Entry 1SWC (X-ray diffraction, 1.80 A resolution); this record covers chains B and C of the 4 polymer chains in the assembly.

[Chain B (and C)]
Protein: Streptavidin
From: Streptomyces avidinii
Notes: fragment: core, residues 13 - 139; chain C of this document is another copy of the same molecule, construct and numbering; everything in this record applies to it too
UniProtKB: P22629 (SAV_STRAV); residues 13-139 here correspond to UniProt positions 37-163 (UniProt number = residue number + 24)
Chain sequence (127 residues; numbered 13 to 139; the number before each row is that of its first residue):
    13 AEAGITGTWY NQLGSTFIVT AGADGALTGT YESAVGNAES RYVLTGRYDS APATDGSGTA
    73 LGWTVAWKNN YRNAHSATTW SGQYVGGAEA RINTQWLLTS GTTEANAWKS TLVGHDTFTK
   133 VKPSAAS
Disordered / not traced: 13-15, 133-139 (chain C: 13-15, 47-50, 133-139)
Swiss-Prot annotation at these positions:
  - motif: Arg-59 to Asp-61 (Cell attachment site)
  - binding site (biotin): Tyr-43, Tyr-54, Trp-92, Trp-108, Trp-120

[Interface between chain B and chain C]
Pairs across the interface - 12 pairs, chain B then chain C:
  Trp-108(B) / Trp-120(C)
  Leu-109(B) / Val-125(C)  hydrophobic
  Leu-110(B) / Trp-120(C)  hydrophobic
  Trp-120(B) / Trp-108(C)
  Lys-121(B) / Leu-124(C)
  Thr-123(B) / Leu-124(C)
  Thr-123(B) / Val-125(C)  hydrogen bond (backbone-backbone)
  Leu-124(B) / Lys-121(C)
  Leu-124(B) / Thr-123(C)
  Leu-124(B) / Leu-124(C)  hydrophobic
  Val-125(B) / Leu-109(C)  hydrophobic
  Val-125(B) / Thr-123(C)  hydrogen bond (backbone-backbone)
Interface residues without a listed pair, chain C (8 interface residues in all): Leu-110

[Summary]
Chain B and chain C each contribute 8 residues to their interface; the contacts include 2 hydrogen bonds. The
hydrogen-bonded pair Thr-123(B)/Val-125(C) is a backbone contact. From UniProt: 5 biotin-binding residues on
chain B.
Chain B and chain C are both Streptavidin (Streptomyces avidinii); the structure, Apo-core-streptavidin at ph
4.5, was determined by X-ray diffraction (same publication as 1SWA, 1SWB, 1SWD and 1SWE).
